7SWW - chains A and L of the 3 polymer chains in the assembly; structure by electron microscopy, 3.13 A resolution.

[Chain A]
Name: Spike protein S1
Source organism: Severe acute respiratory syndrome coronavirus 2
Notes: fragment: N-terminal domain
UniProtKB: P0DTC2 (SPIKE_SARS2); residues 14-304 here = UniProt positions 14-304
Chain sequence (291 residues; each row starts with the number of its first residue):
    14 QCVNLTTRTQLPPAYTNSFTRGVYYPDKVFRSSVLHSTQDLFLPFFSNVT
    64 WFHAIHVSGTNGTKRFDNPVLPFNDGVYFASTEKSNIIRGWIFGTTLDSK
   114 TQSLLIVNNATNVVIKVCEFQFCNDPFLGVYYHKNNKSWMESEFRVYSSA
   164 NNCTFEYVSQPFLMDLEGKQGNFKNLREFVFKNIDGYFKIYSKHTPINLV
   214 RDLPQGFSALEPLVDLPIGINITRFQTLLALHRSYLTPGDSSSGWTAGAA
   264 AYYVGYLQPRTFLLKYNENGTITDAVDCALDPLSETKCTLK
Disordered / not traced: 176-184
Disulfide bonds: Cys15-Cys136, Cys131-Cys166, Cys291-Cys301
Glycans and other covalent adducts: N-acetylglucosamine (NAG) linked to Asn17, Asn61, Asn125, Asn149, Asn165, Asn234
UniProt features mapped onto this chain:
  - region: Asn280 to Cys301 (Putative superantigen)
  - glycosylation (N-linked (GlcNAc...) asparagine): Asn17 (complex), Asn61 (hybrid), Asn74 (complex), Asn122 (hybrid), Asn149 (complex), Asn165 (complex), Asn234 (high mannose), Asn282 (complex)
  - natural variant: Leu18 (L18F: In strain: Beta/B.1.351, Gamma/P.1 and 1 more), Thr19 (T19I: In strain: Omicron/BQ.1.1, Omicron/XBB.1.5 and 1 more; T19R: In strain: Delta/B.1.617.2, Omicron/BA.2 and 4 more), Thr20 (T20N: In strain: Gamma/P.1), Leu24 to Ala27 (sequence variant, change not given here; In strain: Omicron/BA.2, Omicron/BA.2.12.1 and 6 more), Pro26 (P26S: In strain: Gamma/P.1), Gln52 (Q52H: In strain: Omicron/EG.5.1), Ala67 (A67V: In strain: Eta/B.1.525, Omicron/BA.1), His69 to Val70 (deletion: In strain: Alpha/B.1.1.7, Eta/B.1.525 and 5 more), Gly75 (G75V: In strain: Lambda/C.37), Thr76 (T76I: In strain: Lambda/C.37), Asp80 (D80A: In strain: Beta/B.1.351), Val83 (V83A: In strain: Omicron/XBB.1.5, Omicron/EG.5.1), 24 further natural variant entries in UniProt
  - mutagenesis: His69 to Val70 (Increased incorporation of cleaved spike into virions), Asn121 (N121Q: Partial loss of biliverdin affinity), Arg190 (R190K: Partial loss of biliverdin affinity), Asn234 (N234Q: Increased resistance to neutralizing antibodies)
From the paper describing this entry:
  - post-translational modification sites: Asn149

[Chain L]
Name: SARS2-57 Fv light chain
Source organism: Mus musculus
Chain sequence (112 residues; numbered 1 to 112; the number before each row is that of its first residue):
     1 DIVMSQSPSSLAVSVGEKVTMSCQSSQSLLYSNNEKNYLAWYQQKPGHSP
    51 KLLLYWASTRESGVPDRFTGSGSGTAFTLTISSVKAEDLAVYYCQQYYNY
   101 PYTFGGGTKLEI
Disulfide bonds: Cys23-Cys94

[Chain A / chain L interface]
Residue-residue contacts - 14 pairs, chain A then chain L:
  Glu156(A) - Asn33(L)
  Arg158(A) - Tyr31(L)  hydrogen bond
  Thr250(A) - Tyr97(L)
  Thr250(A) - Tyr98(L)
  Thr250(A) - Tyr100(L)
  Thr250(A) - Tyr102(L)
  Pro251(A) - Tyr31(L)  hydrophobic
  Pro251(A) - Tyr38(L)  hydrophobic
  Pro251(A) - Tyr97(L)
  Pro251(A) - Tyr98(L)
  Gly252(A) - Tyr98(L)  hydrogen bond (backbone-backbone)
  Gly252(A) - Asn99(L)
  Asp253(A) - Asn99(L)
  Asp253(A) - Tyr100(L)
Also at the interface, not in a pair above, chain A (8 interface residues in all): Tyr248, Leu249
The authors on this interface:
  - pairs named by the authors: Glu156(A)-Asn33(L), Arg158(A)-Tyr31(L), Thr250(A)-Tyr100(L), Pro251(A)-Tyr31(L), Pro251(A)-Tyr38(L), Pro251(A)-Tyr97(L), Pro251(A)-Tyr98(L), Gly252(A)-Tyr98(L), Gly252(A)-Asn99(L), Asp253(A)-Tyr100(L)
  - epitope / paratope residues, chain A: Glu156(A), Arg158(A), Arg246(A), Thr250(A), Pro251(A), Gly252(A), Asp253(A)
  - epitope / paratope residues, chain L: Tyr98(L), Asn99(L), Tyr100(L)

[Summary]
The chain A/chain L interface involves 8 residues from each chain, with 2 hydrogen bonds. Polar contacts
include Arg158(A)-Tyr31(L) and Gly252(A)-Tyr98(L). The authors report contacts between Glu156(A) and Asn33(L),
Arg158(A) and Tyr31(L) and Thr250(A) and Tyr100(L) among others. From the paper: epitope/paratope residues
Glu156(A), Arg158(A) and Tyr98(L) among others; a modification site at Asn149(A).
Here chain A is Spike protein S1 (Severe acute respiratory syndrome coronavirus 2) and chain L is SARS2-57 Fv
light chain (Mus musculus). Entry 7SWW (SARS-CoV-2 Spike NTD in complex with neutralizing Fab SARS2-57 (local
refinement)) was determined by electron microscopy (same publication as 7SWX).
